8ZZ0 - chains A and B of the 7 polymer chains in the assembly; structure by electron microscopy, 3.43 A resolution.

Chain A (and B):
Name: PomB
Source organism: Vibrio alginolyticus
Notes: chain B of this document is another copy of the same molecule, construct and numbering; everything in this record applies to it too
UniProt: O06874 (O06874_VIBAL); numbering as in UniProt (aligned over 1-315)
Sequence (321 residues; each row starts with the number of its first residue):
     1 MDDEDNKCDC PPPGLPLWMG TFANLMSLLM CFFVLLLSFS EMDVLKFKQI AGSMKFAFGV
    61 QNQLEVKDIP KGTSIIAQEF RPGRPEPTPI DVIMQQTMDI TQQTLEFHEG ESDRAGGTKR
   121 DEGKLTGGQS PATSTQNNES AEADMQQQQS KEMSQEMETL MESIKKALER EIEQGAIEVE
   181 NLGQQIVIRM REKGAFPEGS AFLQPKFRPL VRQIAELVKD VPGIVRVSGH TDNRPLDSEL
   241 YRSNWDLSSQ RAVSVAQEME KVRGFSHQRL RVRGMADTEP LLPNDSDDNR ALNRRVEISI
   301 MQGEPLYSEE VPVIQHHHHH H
Disordered / not traced: 1-13, 60-321 (chain B: 1-13, 61-321)
Sequence notes: engineered mutation Asn24 (Asp in O06874); expression tag (316-321)
Reported in the primary citation:
  - specificity-determining residues: Leu35 (by similarity / conservation)

How chain A and chain B interact:
Residue-residue contacts (44):
  Gly14(A) - Leu15(B)
  Leu15(A) - Leu15(B)  hydrogen bond (backbone-backbone)
  Leu15(A) - Pro16(B)
  Leu15(A) - Leu17(B)
  Leu15(A) - Gly20(B)
  Pro16(A) - Leu15(B)
  Leu17(A) - Leu15(B)  hydrophobic
  Met19(A) - Gly20(B)
  Gly20(A) - Leu15(B)
  Phe22(A) - Ala23(B)  hydrophobic
  Ala23(A) - Ala23(B)  hydrophobic
  Met26(A) - Ser27(B)
  Met26(A) - Met30(B)  hydrophobic
  Met30(A) - Met26(B)
  Met30(A) - Leu29(B)  hydrophobic
  Met30(A) - Met30(B)
  Phe33(A) - Met30(B)  hydrophobic
  Phe33(A) - Val34(B)  hydrophobic
  Phe33(A) - Leu37(B)  hydrophobic
  Val34(A) - Phe33(B)  hydrophobic
  Leu35(A) - Ile50(B)  hydrophobic
  Leu35(A) - Met54(B)  hydrophobic
  Leu37(A) - Leu36(B)
  Leu37(A) - Leu37(B)  hydrophobic
  Leu37(A) - Ser40(B)
  Ser38(A) - Lys46(B)
  Ser38(A) - Ile50(B)
  Phe39(A) - Met42(B)
  Phe39(A) - Asp43(B)  hydrogen bond (backbone-backbone)
  Phe39(A) - Lys46(B)
  Phe39(A) - Phe47(B)
  Ser40(A) - Ser40(B)
  Ser40(A) - Glu41(B)
  Ser40(A) - Met42(B)
  Ser40(A) - Lys46(B)
  Glu41(A) - Ser40(B)
  Glu41(A) - Glu41(B)  hydrogen bond (backbone-backbone)
  Glu41(A) - Lys46(B)  salt bridge
  Met42(A) - Leu36(B)  hydrophobic
  Met42(A) - Phe39(B)  hydrophobic
  Met42(A) - Ser40(B)
  Asp43(A) - Phe39(B)  hydrogen bond (backbone-backbone)
  Lys46(A) - Phe39(B)
  Phe47(A) - Phe39(B)
Interface residues without a listed pair, chain A (27 interface residues in all): Ser27, Leu29, Leu36, Ile50, Met54
Interface residues without a listed pair, chain B (27 interface residues in all): Gly14, Met19, Phe22, Phe32, Leu35

Overview:
Chain A and chain B each contribute 27 residues to their interface, with 4 hydrogen bonds and 1 salt bridge.
Polar pairs include Glu41(A)-Lys46(B), Leu15(A)-Leu15(B) and Phe39(A)-Asp43(B). From the paper: the
specificity determinant Leu35(A).
Chain A and chain B are both PomB (Vibrio alginolyticus); the structure, Bacterial flagellar sodium-driven
stator PomA5PomB2(D24N) with 100 mM KCl, was determined by electron microscopy, deposited together with 8ZYV,
8ZYW, 8ZYZ and 9IJM.
